Entry 1PXJ (X-ray diffraction, 2.30 A resolution); this record covers chain A.

# Chain A
Name: Cell division protein kinase 2
From: Homo sapiens
Notes: EC 2.7.1.-; fragment: human cyclin-dependent kinase 2
UniProtKB: P24941 (CDK2_HUMAN); numbering as in UniProt (aligned over 1-298)
Amino-acid sequence (298 residues; each row starts with the number of its first residue):
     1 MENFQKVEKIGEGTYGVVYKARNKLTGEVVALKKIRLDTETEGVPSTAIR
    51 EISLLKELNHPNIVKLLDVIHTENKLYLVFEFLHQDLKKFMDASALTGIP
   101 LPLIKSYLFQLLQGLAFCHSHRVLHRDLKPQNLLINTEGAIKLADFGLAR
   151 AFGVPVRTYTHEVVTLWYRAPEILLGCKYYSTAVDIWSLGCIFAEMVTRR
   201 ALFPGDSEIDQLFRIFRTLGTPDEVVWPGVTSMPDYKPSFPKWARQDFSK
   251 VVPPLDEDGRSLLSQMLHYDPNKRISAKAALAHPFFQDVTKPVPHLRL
Not modelled in the structure: 37-40
Ligand contacts: CK2 (4-(2,4-dimethyl-1,3-thiazol-5-yl)pyrimidin-2-amine): Ile10, Gly11, Glu12, Gly13, Val18, Ala31, Lys33, Val64, Phe80, Glu81, Phe82, Leu83, Gln131, Asn132, Leu134, Ala144, Asp145
UniProt features mapped onto this chain:
  - active site: Asp127 (Proton acceptor)
  - binding site (ATP): Ile10 to Val18, Lys33, Glu81 to Leu83, Asp86, Lys129 to Asn132, Asp145
  - binding site (Mg(2+)): Asn132, Asp145
  - site (CDK7 binding): Lys9, Lys88, Lys89, Leu166
  - modified residue: Met1 (N-acetylmethionine), Lys6 (N6-acetyllysine), Thr14 (Phosphothreonine), Tyr15 (Phosphotyrosine), Tyr19 (Phosphotyrosine), Thr160 (Phosphothreonine)
  - natural variant: Pro45 (P45L: In a glioblastoma multiforme sample)
  - mutagenesis: Lys9 (K9F: Reduced phosphorylation by CAK), Thr14 (T14A: 2-fold increase in activity), Tyr15 (Y15F: 2-fold increase in activity), Lys88 to Lys89 (Reduced phosphorylation by CAK), Thr160 (T160A: Abolishes activity), Leu166 (L166R: Reduced phosphorylation by CAK and reduced kinase activity)
From the paper describing this entry:
  - binding site for CK2: Lys33, Glu81, Leu83, Leu134, Asp145
  - contacts within the chain: Lys33-Asp145
  - post-translational modification sites: Thr160 (citing earlier work)

# In short
Bound to chain A: compound CK2. From UniProt: active-site residue Asp127, 19 ATP-binding residues,
Mg2+-binding residues Asn132 and Asp145 and 7 mutagenesis sites. From the paper: a binding site for CK2 at
Lys33, Glu81 and Leu83 among others; a modification site at Thr160.
Chain A is Cell division protein kinase 2 (Homo sapiens); the structure, HUMAN CYCLIN DEPENDENT KINASE 2
COMPLEXED WITH THE INHIBITOR 4-(2,4-Dimethyl-thiazol-5-yl)-pyrimidin-2-ylamine, was determined by X-ray
diffraction together with 1PW2, 1PXI, 1PXK and 1PXL from the same study.
